8T2I - chains A and J of the 4 polymer chains in the assembly; structure by electron microscopy, 10.40 A resolution (very low resolution: no residue pairs are listed; an interface is given only as per-side residue counts).

[Chain A]
Protein: Transcription factor MYC3
Source organism: Arabidopsis thaliana
UniProt: Q9FIP9 (MYC3_ARATH); numbering as in UniProt (aligned over 49-238)
Amino-acid sequence (190 residues; each row starts with the number of its first residue):
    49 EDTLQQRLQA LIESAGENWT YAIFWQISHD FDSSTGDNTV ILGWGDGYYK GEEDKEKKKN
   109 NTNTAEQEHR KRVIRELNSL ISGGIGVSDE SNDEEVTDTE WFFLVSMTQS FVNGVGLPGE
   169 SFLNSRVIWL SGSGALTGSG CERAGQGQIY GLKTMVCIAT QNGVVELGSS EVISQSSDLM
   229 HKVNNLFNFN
Not modelled in the structure: 101-109, 131-140, 237-238
Curated features (UniProtKB/Swiss-Prot):
  - mutagenesis: Asp94 (D94A/Q/S: Exhibits an atr2D-like phenotype; dominant resistance to 5-methyl-tryptophan (5MT), a toxic tryptophan analog; D94E: No effect, normal sensitivity to 5MT; D94N: In atr2D ...)

[Chain J]
Protein: Protein TIFY 10A
Source organism: Arabidopsis thaliana
UniProt: Q9LMA8 (TI10A_ARATH); numbering as in UniProt (aligned over 1-253)
Amino-acid sequence (253 residues; numbered 1 to 253; the number before each row is that of its first residue):
     1 MSSSMECSEF VGSRRFTGKK PSFSQTCSRL SQYLKENGSF GDLSLGMACK PDVNGTLGNS
    61 RQPTTTMSLF PCEASNMDSM VQDVKPTNLF PRQPSFSSSS SSLPKEDVLK MTQTTRSVKP
   121 ESQTAPLTIF YAGQVIVFND FSAEKAKEVI NLASKGTANS LAKNQTDIRS NIATIANQVP
   181 HPRKTTTQEP IQSSPTPLTE LPIARRASLH RFLEKRKDRV TSKAPYQLCD PAKASSNPQT
   241 TGNMSWLGLA AEI

[Interface between chain A and chain J]
At this resolution (10 A) residue pairs are not listed: 26 residues of chain A and 25 of chain J lie at the interface.

[Summary]
26 residues of chain A face 25 of chain J across their interface. Curated annotation (UniProt) lists one
mutagenesis site on chain A.
Chain A is Transcription factor MYC3 and chain J is Protein TIFY 10A, both from Arabidopsis thaliana; the
structure, Negative stain EM assembly of MYC, JAZ, and NINJA complex, was determined by electron microscopy.
